Entry 1OTS (X-ray diffraction, 2.51 A resolution); this record covers chains E and F of the 6 polymer chains in the assembly.

== Chain E ==
Name: Fab fragment (heavy chain)
From: Mus musculus
Notes: antibody fragment or engineered binder
Chain sequence (222 residues; row label = number of the first residue in the row):
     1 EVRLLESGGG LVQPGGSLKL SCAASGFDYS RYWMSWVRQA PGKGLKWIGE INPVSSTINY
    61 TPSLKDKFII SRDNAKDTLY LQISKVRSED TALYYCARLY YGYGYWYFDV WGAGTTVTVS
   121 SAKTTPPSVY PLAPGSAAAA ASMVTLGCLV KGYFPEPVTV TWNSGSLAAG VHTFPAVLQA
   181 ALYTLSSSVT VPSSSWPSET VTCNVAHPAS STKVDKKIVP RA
Not modelled in the structure: 1
Disulfide bonds: Cys22-Cys96, Cys148-Cys203

== Chain F ==
Name: Fab fragment (light chain)
From: Mus musculus
Notes: antibody fragment or engineered binder
Chain sequence (211 residues; numbered 1 to 211; the number before each row is that of its first residue):
     1 DIVLTQSPAI MSAAPGDKVT MTCSASSSVS YIHWYQQKSG TSPKRWIYDT SKLTSGVPVR
    61 FSGSGSGTSY SLTINTMEAE DAATYYCQQW SSHPQTFGGG TKLEILRADA APTVSIFPPS
   121 SEQLTSGGAS VVCFLNNFYP KDINVKWKID GSERQNGVLN SWTDQDSKDS TYSMSSTLTL
   181 TKDEYERHNS YTCEATHKTS TSPIVKSFNR A
Disulfide bonds: Cys23-Cys87, Cys133-Cys193

== Interface between chain E and chain F ==
Residue-residue contacts (84; chain E residue first):
  Val37(E) with Phe97(F), hydrophobic
  Gln39(E) with Gln37(F), hydrogen bond; Tyr86(F), hydrogen bond
  Lys43(E) with Tyr86(F)
  Gly44(E) with Tyr86(F)
  Leu45(E) with Tyr86(F), hydrophobic; Phe97(F)
  Trp47(E) with His93(F); Pro94(F), hydrophobic; Gln95(F)
  Glu50(E) with Trp90(F); His93(F)
  Asn59(E) with His93(F)
  Tyr95(E) with Gln37(F), hydrogen bond; Ser42(F); Pro43(F)
  Leu99(E) with Trp90(F), hydrophobic
  Gly102(E) with Asp49(F)
  Tyr103(E) with Tyr31(F), hydrophobic; Asp49(F), hydrogen bond (backbone-side chain); Lys52(F)
  Tyr105(E) with Ser30(F); Tyr31(F), hydrophobic; His33(F), hydrogen bond (backbone-side chain); Ser91(F)
  Trp106(E) with His33(F), hydrogen bond (backbone-side chain); Gln88(F); Trp90(F)
  Tyr107(E) with His33(F); Tyr35(F); Arg45(F); Tyr48(F), hydrophobic; Gln88(F)
  Phe108(E) with Tyr35(F), hydrogen bond (backbone-side chain); Arg45(F); Gln88(F); Trp90(F), hydrophobic; Gln95(F); Phe97(F), hydrophobic
  Asp109(E) with Arg45(F), salt bridge
  Trp111(E) with Tyr35(F); Pro43(F); Phe97(F), hydrophobic
  Gly112(E) with Ser42(F), hydrogen bond (backbone-side chain)
  Ala113(E) with Ser42(F), hydrogen bond (backbone-side chain)
  Tyr130(E) with Ser120(F); Glu122(F); Gln123(F)
  Pro131(E) with Ser120(F); Glu122(F)
  Leu132(E) with Phe117(F); Val132(F), hydrophobic; Phe134(F), hydrophobic
  Ala133(E) with Phe117(F)
  Thr145(E) with Ser115(F), hydrogen bond; Phe117(F)
  Leu146(E) with Phe134(F)
  Leu149(E) with Ser130(F)
  Lys151(E) with Gln123(F); Ser130(F)
  His172(E) with Asn136(F); Asn137(F); Ser173(F), hydrogen bond
  Phe174(E) with Phe134(F), hydrophobic; Asn136(F); Ser161(F); Thr163(F); Ser173(F); Met174(F); Ser175(F)
  Pro175(E) with Ser161(F), hydrogen bond (backbone-side chain); Trp162(F)
  Val177(E) with Leu159(F), hydrophobic; Asn160(F); Ser161(F)
  Ser186(E) with Phe134(F); Ser175(F)
  Ser187(E) with Phe134(F)
  Ser188(E) with Phe134(F); Asn136(F), hydrogen bond
  Lys216(E) with Glu122(F), salt bridge
  Arg221(E) with Pro118(F), hydrogen bond (side chain-backbone); Pro119(F), hydrogen bond (side chain-backbone); Ser120(F)
Interface residues without a listed pair, chain E (46 interface residues in all): Lys46, Pro62, Gly114, Pro134, Gly135, Gly147, Thr173, Gln179, Thr190
Interface residues without a listed pair, chain F (44 interface residues in all): Thr41, Gly99, Ser121, Ser126, Thr179

== Overview ==
46 residues of chain E face 44 of chain F across their interface, with 15 hydrogen bonds and 2 salt bridges.
Polar pairs include Asp109(E)-Arg45(F), Lys216(E)-Glu122(F) and Gln39(E)-Gln37(F).
Chain E is Fab fragment (heavy chain) and chain F is Fab fragment (light chain), both from Mus musculus; the
structure, Structure of the Escherichia coli ClC Chloride channel and Fab Complex, was determined by X-ray
diffraction, deposited together with 1OTT and 1OTU.
